PDB entry 1MN6 | X-ray diffraction, 2.20 A resolution | chains A and B

== Chain A (and B) ==
Name: polyketide synthase IV
Organism: Streptomyces venezuelae
Notes: fragment: Thioesterase Domain; chain B of this document is another copy of the same molecule, construct and numbering; everything in this record applies to it too
UniProt: Q9ZGI2 (Q9ZGI2_9ACTO); residues 1-298 here correspond to UniProt positions 1049-1346 (UniProt number = residue number + 1048)
Sequence (298 residues; numbered 1 to 298; the number before each row is that of its first residue):
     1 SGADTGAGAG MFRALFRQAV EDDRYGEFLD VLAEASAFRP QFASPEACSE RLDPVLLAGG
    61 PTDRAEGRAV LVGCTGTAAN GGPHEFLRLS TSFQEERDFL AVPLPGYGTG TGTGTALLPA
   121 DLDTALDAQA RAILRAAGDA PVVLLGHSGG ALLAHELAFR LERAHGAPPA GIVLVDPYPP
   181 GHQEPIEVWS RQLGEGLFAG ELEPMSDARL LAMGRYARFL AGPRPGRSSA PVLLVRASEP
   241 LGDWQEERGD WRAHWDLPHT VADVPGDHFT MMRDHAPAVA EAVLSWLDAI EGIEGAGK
Not modelled in the structure: 1-8, 109-113, 290-298 (chain B: 1-8, 109-113, 292-298)
Swiss-Prot annotation at these positions:
  - active site: Ser148 (Nucleophile), His268 (Proton acceptor)
  - binding site (substrate): Thr77, Gly149, Asp176

== How chain A and chain B interact ==
Contacting residue pairs (32):
  Met11(A) - Phe12(B)  hydrophobic
  Met11(A) - Arg39(B)
  Met11(A) - Asp207(B)
  Met11(A) - Ala208(B)  hydrophobic
  Met11(A) - Leu211(B)  hydrophobic
  Phe12(A) - Met11(B)  hydrophobic
  Phe12(A) - Phe12(B)  hydrophobic
  Phe12(A) - Leu15(B)  hydrophobic
  Leu15(A) - Phe12(B)  hydrophobic
  Leu15(A) - Ala35(B)
  Leu15(A) - Phe38(B)
  Leu15(A) - Arg39(B)
  Gln18(A) - Phe38(B)
  Ala19(A) - Phe38(B)  hydrophobic
  Arg24(A) - Ala37(B)
  Arg24(A) - Phe38(B)
  Glu27(A) - Phe38(B)
  Phe28(A) - Phe38(B)  hydrophobic
  Val31(A) - Phe38(B)  hydrophobic
  Ala35(A) - Leu15(B)
  Ala37(A) - Arg24(B)  hydrogen bond (backbone-side chain)
  Phe38(A) - Leu15(B)
  Phe38(A) - Gln18(B)
  Phe38(A) - Ala19(B)  hydrophobic
  Phe38(A) - Arg24(B)
  Phe38(A) - Phe28(B)  hydrophobic
  Phe38(A) - Val31(B)  hydrophobic
  Arg39(A) - Met11(B)
  Arg39(A) - Leu15(B)
  Asp207(A) - Met11(B)
  Ala208(A) - Met11(B)
  Leu211(A) - Met11(B)  hydrophobic
Other interface residues (no listed pair), chain A (18 interface residues in all): Glu34, Pro40
Other interface residues (no listed pair), chain B (19 interface residues in all): Glu27, Glu34, Pro40, Gly114

== Summary ==
18 residues of chain A and 19 residues of chain B are in contact, with 1 hydrogen bond. Its one
hydrogen-bonded contact is Ala37(A)-Arg24(B). From UniProt: active-site residues Ser148(A) and His268(A) and 3
substrate-binding residues on chain A.
Chain A and chain B are both polyketide synthase IV (Streptomyces venezuelae); the structure, Thioesterase
Domain from Picromycin Polyketide Synthase, pH 7.6, was determined by X-ray diffraction (same publication as
1MNA, 1MNQ and 1MO2).
